Entry 4MYL (X-ray diffraction, 1.53 A resolution); this record covers chain A.

Chain A:
Name: Formiminoglutamase
Organism: Trypanosoma cruzi
Notes: EC 3.5.3.8
UniProtKB: Q4DSA0 (Q4DSA0_TRYCC); residues 1-308 here = UniProt positions 1-308
Chain sequence (316 residues; numbered -7 to 308; the number before each row is that of its first residue; numbers below 1 keep their minus sign (Met-7 is residue -7)):
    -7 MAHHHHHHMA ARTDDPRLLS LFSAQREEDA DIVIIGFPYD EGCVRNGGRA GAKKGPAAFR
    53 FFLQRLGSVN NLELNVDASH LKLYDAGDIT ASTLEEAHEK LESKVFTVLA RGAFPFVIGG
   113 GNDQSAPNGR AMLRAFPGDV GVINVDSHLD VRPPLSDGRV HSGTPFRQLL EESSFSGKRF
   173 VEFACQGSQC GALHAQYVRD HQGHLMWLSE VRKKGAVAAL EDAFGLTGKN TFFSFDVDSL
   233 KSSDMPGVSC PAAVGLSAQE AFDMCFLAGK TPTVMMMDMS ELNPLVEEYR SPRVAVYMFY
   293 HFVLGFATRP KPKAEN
Not modelled in the structure: -7 to 5, 147-155, 303-308
Construct notes: expression tag (-7 to 0); engineered mutation Pro302 (Ser in Q4DSA0)
Disulfides: Cys35-Cys242
What the authors report for this chain:
  - conformationally variable residues (order/disorder transition): Leu147 to Gly155
  - mutagenesis - N114H, R144A (38-fold), R144E (269-fold): decreased catalytic activity
  - mutagenesis - R144K: unchanged catalytic activity
  - catalytic residues: Asp142, Glu273 (proposed by the authors, not directly observed)

Summary:
The paper reports catalytic residues Asp142 and Glu273; N114H, R144A and R144E reduce catalytic activity.
Chain A is Formiminoglutamase (Trypanosoma cruzi); the structure, Crystal structure of Trypanosoma cruzi
Formiminoglutamase (oxidized) at pH 4.6, was determined by X-ray diffraction together with 4MXR, 4MYF, 4MYK
and 4MYN from the same study.
